Entry 2P9T (X-ray diffraction, 2.00 A resolution); this record covers chain A.

[Chain A]
Molecule: Phosphoglycerate kinase, testis specific
From: Mus musculus
Notes: EC 2.7.2.3
Reference sequence: P09041 (PGK2_MOUSE); residues 1-416 here correspond to UniProt positions 2-417 (UniProt number = residue number + 1)
Amino-acid sequence (416 residues; each row starts with the number of its first residue):
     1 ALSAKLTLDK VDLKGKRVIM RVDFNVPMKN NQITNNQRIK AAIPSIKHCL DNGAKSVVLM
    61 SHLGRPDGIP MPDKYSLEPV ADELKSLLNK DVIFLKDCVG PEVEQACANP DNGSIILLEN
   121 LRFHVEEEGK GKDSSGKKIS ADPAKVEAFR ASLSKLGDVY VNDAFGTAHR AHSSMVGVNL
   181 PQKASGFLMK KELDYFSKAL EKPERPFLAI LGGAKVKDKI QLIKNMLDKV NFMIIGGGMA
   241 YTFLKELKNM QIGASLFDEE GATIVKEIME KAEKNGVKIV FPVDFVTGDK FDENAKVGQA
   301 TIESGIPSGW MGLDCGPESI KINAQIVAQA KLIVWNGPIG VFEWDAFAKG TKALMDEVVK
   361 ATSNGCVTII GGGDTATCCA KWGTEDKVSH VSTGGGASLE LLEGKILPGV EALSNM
Disordered / not traced: 1-3
Ligand contacts: 3-phosphoglyceric acid (3PG): Asp23, Asn25, Arg38, His62, Gly64, Arg65, Arg122, Gly166, Thr167, His169, Arg170
Swiss-Prot annotation at these positions:
  - binding site ((2R)-3-phosphoglycerate): Val22, Asp23, Phe24, Asn25, Gln37, Arg38, Ser61, His62, Gly64, Arg65, Leu121, Arg122, His169, Arg170
  - binding site (ADP): Gly213, Gly237, Phe342
  - binding site (CDP): Gly213, Asp218, Gly237, Gly337, Ile339, Phe342
  - binding site (AMP): Ala214, Lys215, Lys219, Gly238, Gly312, Glu343
  - binding site (ATP): Ala214, Lys219, Gly238, Gly312, Glu343, Asp374, Thr375
  - binding site (Mg(2+)): Ala214, Asp218, Asp374
  - modified residue: Ser3 (Phosphoserine), Lys10 (N6-acetyllysine), Lys47 (N6-acetyllysine), Lys74 (N6-acetyllysine), Lys85 (N6-acetyllysine), Lys96 (N6-acetyllysine), Lys130 (N6-acetyllysine), Lys145 (N6-acetyllysine), Tyr195 (Phosphotyrosine), Lys198 (N6-acetyllysine), Lys266 (N6-acetyllysine), Lys290 (N6-acetyllysine)

[Overview]
Ligands of chain A: 3-phosphoglyceric acid. Curated annotation (UniProt) lists 14
(2R)-3-phosphoglycerate-binding residues, 3 ADP-binding residues, 6 CDP-binding residues and 6 AMP-binding
residues.
Chain A is Phosphoglycerate kinase, testis specific (Mus musculus); the structure, Crystal Structure of
Phosphoglycerate Kinase-2 bound to 3-phosphoglycerate, was determined by X-ray diffraction, deposited together
with 2P9Q and 2PAA.
